PDB entry 6ZI0 | X-ray diffraction, 2.50 A resolution | chain AAA

== Chain AAA ==
Molecule: Endoribonuclease VapD
Source organism: Haemophilus influenzae 86-028NP
Notes: EC 3.1.-.-
UniProtKB: Q4QN95 (Q4QN95_HAEI8); residues 1-92 here = UniProt positions 1-92
Chain sequence (102 residues; row label = number of the first residue in the row; numbers below 1 keep their minus sign (Ala-1 is residue -1)):
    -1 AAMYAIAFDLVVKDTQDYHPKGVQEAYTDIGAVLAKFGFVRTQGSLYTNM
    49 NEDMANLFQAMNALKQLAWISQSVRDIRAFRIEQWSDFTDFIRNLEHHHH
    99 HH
Disordered / not traced: 89-100
Construct notes: expression tag (-1 to 0, 93-100)
Reported in the primary citation:
  - conformationally variable residues (helix shift, side-chain flip): Asp7, Leu8 to Thr26
  - self-association interface (contacts with another copy of this molecule); pairs are residue here / residue on that copy: Pro18-Pro18, Tyr16, Pro18
  - contacts within the chain: Asp12-His17 (hydrogen bond)
  - catalytic residues: Asp7 (citing earlier work)

== Overview ==
From the paper: the catalytic residue Asp7; conformational variability at Asp7 and Leu8.
Chain AAA is Endoribonuclease VapD (Haemophilus influenzae 86-028NP); the structure, Crystal structure of the
isolated H. influenzae VapD toxin (wildtype), was determined by X-ray diffraction together with 6ZN8 and 6ZI1
from the same study.
